Entry 1TZY (X-ray diffraction, 1.90 A resolution); this record covers chains C and E of the 8 polymer chains in the assembly.

Chain C:
Protein: Histone H3
Source organism: Gallus gallus
Reference sequence: P84229 (H31_CHICK); residues 0-135 here correspond to UniProt positions 1-136 (UniProt number = residue number + 1)
Sequence (136 residues; each row starts with the number of its first residue; numbering starts at 0):
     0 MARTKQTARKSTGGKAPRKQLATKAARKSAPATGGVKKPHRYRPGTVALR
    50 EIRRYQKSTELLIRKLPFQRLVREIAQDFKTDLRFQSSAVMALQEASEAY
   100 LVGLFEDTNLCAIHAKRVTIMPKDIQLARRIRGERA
Disordered / not traced: 0-40
Swiss-Prot annotation at these positions:
  - site: Lys36, Lys37 (Involved in HMGB1-binding)
  - modified residue: Arg2 (Asymmetric dimethylarginine), Thr3 (Phosphothreonine), Lys4 (Allysine), Gln5 (5-glutamyl dopamine), Thr6 (Phosphothreonine), Arg8 (Citrulline), Lys9 (N6,N6,N6-trimethyllysine), Ser10 (ADP-ribosylserine), Thr11 (Phosphothreonine), Lys14 (N6,N6-dimethyllysine), Arg17 (Asymmetric dimethylarginine), Lys18 (N6-(2-hydroxyisobutyryl)lysine), Lys23 (N6-(2-hydroxyisobutyryl)lysine), Arg26 (Citrulline), Lys27 (N6,N6,N6-trimethyllysine), Ser28 (ADP-ribosylserine), Lys36 (N6,N6,N6-trimethyllysine), Lys37 (N6-methyllysine), Tyr41 (Phosphotyrosine), Lys56 (N6,N6,N6-trimethyllysine) and 8 more in UniProt
  - lipidation: Cys110 (S-palmitoyl cysteine)

Chain E:
Protein: Histone H2A-IV
Source organism: Gallus gallus
Reference sequence: P02263 (H2A4_CHICK); residue numbers follow UniProt; this construct covers 0-128
Sequence (129 residues; numbered 0 to 128; the number before each row is that of its first residue; numbering starts at 0):
     0 MSGRGKQGGKARAKAKSRSSRAGLQFPVGRVHRLLRKGNYAERVGAGAPV
    50 YLAAVLEYLTAEILELAGNAARDNKKTRIIPRHLQLAIRNDEELNKLLGK
   100 VTIAQGGVLPNIQAVLLPKKTDSHKAKAK
Disordered / not traced: 0-13, 118-128
Swiss-Prot annotation at these positions:
  - modified residue (N6-(2-hydroxyisobutyryl)lysine): Lys75, Lys119
From the paper describing this entry:
  - binding site for chloride ion: Asn110

How chain C and chain E interact:
Residue-residue contacts (26; chain C residue first):
  Leu48(C) with Leu115(E); Pro117(E)
  Ile51(C) with Ile111(E), hydrophobic
  Arg52(C) with Ile111(E); Leu116(E)
  Gln55(C) with Arg81(E), hydrogen bond (backbone-side chain); Val107(E); Leu108(E); Pro109(E); Asn110(E), hydrogen bond (side chain-backbone)
  Lys56(C) with Arg81(E); Pro109(E)
  Thr58(C) with Arg81(E); Gln104(E), hydrogen bond (backbone-side chain); Gly105(E); Gly106(E)
  Leu60(C) with Gln104(E)
  Glu94(C) with Ala103(E); Gln104(E), hydrogen bond
  Ala98(C) with Thr101(E)
  Glu105(C) with Val107(E)
  Asn108(C) with Leu115(E)
  Leu109(C) with Gln112(E)
  Ile112(C) with Gln112(E); Val114(E), hydrophobic
  Val117(C) with Leu115(E), hydrophobic
Other interface residues (no listed pair), chain C (16 interface residues in all): Ser57, Glu59

Overview:
The chain C/chain E interface involves 16 residues from each chain; the contacts include 4 hydrogen bonds.
Polar pairs include Gln55(C)-Arg81(E), Gln55(C)-Asn110(E) and Thr58(C)-Gln104(E). From the paper: a binding
site for chloride ion at Asn110(E).
Chain C is Histone H3 and chain E is Histone H2A-IV, both from Gallus gallus; the structure, Crystal Structure
of the Core-Histone Octamer to 1.90 Angstrom Resolution, was determined by X-ray diffraction.
